Entry 7WQ9 (X-ray diffraction, 2.05 A resolution); this record covers chains A and B.

Chain A:
Protein: 3C-like proteinase
Source organism: Severe acute respiratory syndrome coronavirus 2
Notes: EC 3.4.19.12, 3.4.22.-, 3.4.22.69, 2.7.7.48, 3.6.4.12, 3.6.4.13, 3.1.13.-, 3.1.-.-, 2.1.1.-
UniProtKB: P0DTD1 (R1AB_SARS2); residues 1-306 here correspond to UniProt positions 3264-3569 (UniProt number = residue number + 3263)
Sequence (307 residues; each row starts with the number of its first residue; numbering starts at 0):
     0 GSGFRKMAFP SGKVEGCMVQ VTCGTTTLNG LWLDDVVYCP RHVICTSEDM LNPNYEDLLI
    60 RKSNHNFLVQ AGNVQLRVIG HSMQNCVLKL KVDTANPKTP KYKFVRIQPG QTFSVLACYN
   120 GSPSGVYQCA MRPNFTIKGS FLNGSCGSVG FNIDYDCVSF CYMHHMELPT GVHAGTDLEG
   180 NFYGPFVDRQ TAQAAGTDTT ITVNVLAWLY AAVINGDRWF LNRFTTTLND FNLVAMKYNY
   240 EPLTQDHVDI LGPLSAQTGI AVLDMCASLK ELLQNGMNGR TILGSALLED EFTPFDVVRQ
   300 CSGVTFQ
Not modelled in the structure: 0, 302-306
Sequence notes: expression tag (0)
Curated features (UniProtKB/Swiss-Prot):
  - active site: H41 (For 3CL-PRO activity), C145 (Nucleophile)
  - site: Q306 (Cleavage)
  - cross-link (Glycyl lysine isopeptide (Lys-Gly)): K5 (interchain with G-Cter in ubiquitin), K90 (interchain with G-Cter in ubiquitin)

Chain B:
Protein: Z-ietd-fmk
Sequence (6 residues; row label = number of the first residue in the row):
     1 XIXTXX
Modified / non-standard residues: P6S (benzyl hydrogen carbonate) at position 1, GME (5-O-methyl-glutamic acid) at position 3, FL6 ((2S)-2-azanyl-4-methoxy-4-oxidanylidene-butanoic acid) at position 5, CF0 (fluoromethane) at position 6

How chain A and chain B interact:
Residue-residue contacts - 23 pairs, chain A then chain B:
  T25(A) with FL6_5(B)
  T26(A) with FL6_5(B)
  H41(A) with T4(B); FL6_5(B)
  M49(A) with T4(B)
  L141(A) with FL6_5(B)
  N142(A) with FL6_5(B)
  G143(A) with FL6_5(B), hydrogen bond (backbone-backbone)
  S144(A) with FL6_5(B), hydrogen bond (backbone-backbone)
  C145(A) with T4(B); FL6_5(B), hydrogen bond (side chain-backbone); CF0_6(B), covalent bond
  M165(A) with I2(B), hydrophobic; GME_3(B)
  E166(A) with I2(B); GME_3(B), hydrogen bond (backbone-backbone)
  P168(A) with P6S_1(B)
  R188(A) with I2(B)
  Q189(A) with P6S_1(B); I2(B), hydrogen bond (side chain-backbone)
  T190(A) with P6S_1(B)
  A191(A) with P6S_1(B)
  Q192(A) with I2(B)
Interface residues without a listed pair, chain A (21 interface residues in all): L27, H163, H164, L167

Overview:
21 residues of chain A face 6 of chain B across their interface; the contacts include 1 covalent bond and 5
hydrogen bonds. Among the polar pairs are C145(A)-FL6_5(B), Q189(A)-I2(B) and G143(A)-FL6_5(B). Curated
annotation (UniProt) lists active-site residues H41(A) and C145(A) on chain A.
Here chain A is 3C-like proteinase (Severe acute respiratory syndrome coronavirus 2) and chain B is
Z-ietd-fmk. Entry 7WQ9 (Crystal structure of SARS-CoV-2 main protease in complex with Z-IETD-FMK) was
determined by X-ray diffraction.
